PDB entry 4ZZO | X-ray diffraction, 1.63 A resolution | chain A

# Chain A
Name: Mitogen-activated protein kinase 1
From: Homo sapiens
Notes: EC 2.7.11.24; fragment: kinase domain, residues 11-360
Reference sequence: P28482 (MK01_HUMAN); residue numbers follow UniProt; this construct covers 11-360
Sequence (350 residues; each row starts with the number of its first residue):
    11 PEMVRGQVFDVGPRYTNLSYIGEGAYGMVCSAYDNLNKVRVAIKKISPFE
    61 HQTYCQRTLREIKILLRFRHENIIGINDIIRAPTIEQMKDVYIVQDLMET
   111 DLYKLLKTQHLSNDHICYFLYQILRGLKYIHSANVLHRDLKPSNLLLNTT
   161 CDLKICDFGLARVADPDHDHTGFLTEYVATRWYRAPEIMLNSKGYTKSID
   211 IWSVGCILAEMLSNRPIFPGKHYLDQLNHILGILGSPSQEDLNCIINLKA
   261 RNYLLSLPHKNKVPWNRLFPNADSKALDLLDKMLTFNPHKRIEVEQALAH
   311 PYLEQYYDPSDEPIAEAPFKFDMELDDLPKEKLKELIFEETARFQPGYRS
Not modelled in the structure: 331-335, 356-360
Construct notes: conflict L46 (Val in P28482)
Modified / non-standard residues: C161 (s,s-(2-hydroxyethyl)thiocysteine; CME)
UniProt features mapped onto this chain:
  - DNA-binding region: K259 to R277
  - motif: T185 to Y187 (TXY), D318 to E322 (Cytoplasmic retention motif), A327 to M333 (Nuclear translocation motif)
  - active site: D149 (Proton acceptor)
  - binding site (ATP): I31 to V39, K54
  - modified residue: S29 (Phosphoserine), T185 (Phosphothreonine), Y187 (Phosphotyrosine), T190 (Phosphothreonine), S246 (Phosphoserine), S248 (Phosphoserine), S284 (Phosphoserine)
  - natural variant: I74 (I74N: In NS13), H80 (H80Y: In NS13), A174 (A174V: In NS13), D318 (D318G: In NS13; D318N: In NS13), E322 (E322Q: In NS13), P323 (P323R: In NS13)
  - mutagenesis: K54 (K54R: Does not inhibit interaction with MAP2K1), P176 to D179 (Inhibits homodimerization and interaction with TPR), T185 (T185A: Inhibits interaction with TPR; when associated with A-187), Y187 (Y187A: Inhibits interaction with TPR; when associated with A-185), L234 (L234A: Inhibits interaction with TPR), D318 (D318A: Loss of dephosphorylation by PTPRJ; D318N: Inhibits interaction with MAP2K1 but not with TPR; when associated with N-321), D321 (D321N: Inhibits interaction with MAP2K1 but not with TPR; when associated with N-318)
Covalently attached groups: compound CQ3 linked to C166
Small-molecule neighbours: CQ3 (N-[2-[[5-chloranyl-2-(oxan-4-ylamino)pyrimidin-4-yl]amino]phenyl]propanamide): I31, G32, E33, G34, V39, A52, K54, Q105, D106, L107, M108, E109, T110, D111, K114, S153, N154, L156, D167

# Summary
Covalently linked compound CQ3: at C166. UniProt lists active-site residue D149, 10 ATP-binding residues and
10 mutagenesis sites.
Chain A is Mitogen-activated protein kinase 1 (Homo sapiens); the structure, Human ERK2 in complex with an
irreversible inhibitor, was determined by X-ray diffraction (same publication as 4ZZM and 4ZZN).
